PDB entry 3BH3 | X-ray diffraction, 2.10 A resolution | chains A and B of the 4 polymer chains in the assembly

== Chain A (and B) ==
Molecule: Acetoacetate decarboxylase
Source organism: Chromobacterium violaceum ATCC 12472
Notes: EC 4.1.1.4; chain B of this document is another copy of the same molecule, construct and numbering; everything in this record applies to it too
UniProtKB: Q7NSA6 (ADC_CHRVO); numbering as in UniProt (aligned over 1-246)
Amino-acid sequence (246 residues; numbered 1 to 246; the number before each row is that of its first residue):
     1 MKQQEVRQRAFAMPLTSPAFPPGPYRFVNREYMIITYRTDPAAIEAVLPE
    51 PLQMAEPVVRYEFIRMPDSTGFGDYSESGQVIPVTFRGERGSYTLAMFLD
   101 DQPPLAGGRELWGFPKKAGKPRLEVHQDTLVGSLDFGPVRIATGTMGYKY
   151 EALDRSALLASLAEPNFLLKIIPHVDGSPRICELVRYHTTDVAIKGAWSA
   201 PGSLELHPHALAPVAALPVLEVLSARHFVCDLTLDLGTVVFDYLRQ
Disordered / not traced: 245-246
Glycans and other covalent adducts: pentan-2-one (PNH) linked to Lys116
Ligand contacts: pentan-2-one (PNH): Phe27, Arg30, Met66, Phe72, Tyr75, Met97, Leu99, Pro104, Gly108, Phe114, Leu234

== Interface between chain A and chain B ==
Pairs across the interface (115; chain A residue first):
  Met1(A) - Glu45(B)
  Met1(A) - Leu48(B)
  Met1(A) - Pro49(B)  hydrophobic
  Met1(A) - Glu50(B)  hydrogen bond (backbone-backbone)
  Lys2(A) - Glu50(B)
  Gln3(A) - Glu50(B)
  Gln3(A) - Pro51(B)
  Gln3(A) - Phe241(B)
  Gln3(A) - Tyr243(B)
  Val6(A) - Pro49(B)  hydrophobic
  Val6(A) - Tyr243(B)  hydrophobic
  Arg7(A) - Tyr243(B)  hydrogen bond (side chain-backbone)
  Ala10(A) - Pro179(B)
  Ala10(A) - Cys182(B)  hydrophobic
  Phe11(A) - Ile171(B)
  Phe11(A) - Pro173(B)
  Phe11(A) - Gly177(B)
  Met13(A) - Arg109(B)  hydrogen bond (backbone-side chain)
  Met13(A) - Gly113(B)
  Met13(A) - Phe114(B)
  Met13(A) - Leu169(B)
  Met13(A) - Lys170(B)
  Met13(A) - Ile171(B)
  Pro14(A) - Leu95(B)
  Pro14(A) - Pro115(B)
  Pro14(A) - Lys117(B)
  Leu15(A) - Leu169(B)  hydrophobic
  Leu15(A) - Ile171(B)  hydrophobic
  Ser17(A) - Lys117(B)  hydrogen bond (backbone-side chain)
  Ser17(A) - Pro213(B)
  Ala19(A) - Arg109(B)
  Ala19(A) - Lys117(B)
  Glu45(A) - Met1(B)
  Ala46(A) - Met1(B)
  Val47(A) - Met1(B)
  Val47(A) - Thr16(B)
  Leu48(A) - Met1(B)
  Pro49(A) - Met1(B)
  Pro49(A) - Val6(B)  hydrophobic
  Glu50(A) - Met1(B)  hydrogen bond (backbone-backbone)
  Glu50(A) - Lys2(B)
  Glu50(A) - Gln3(B)
  Leu95(A) - Pro14(B)
  Leu95(A) - Thr16(B)
  Gln102(A) - Gln102(B)
  Gln102(A) - Leu105(B)
  Gln102(A) - Ala118(B)
  Leu105(A) - Gln102(B)
  Arg109(A) - Met13(B)  hydrogen bond (side chain-backbone)
  Arg109(A) - Ala19(B)
  Arg109(A) - Phe20(B)
  Arg109(A) - Glu110(B)  salt bridge
  Glu110(A) - Arg109(B)  salt bridge
  Glu110(A) - Ile172(B)
  Glu110(A) - Pro173(B)
  Leu111(A) - Pro173(B)  hydrophobic
  Leu111(A) - His174(B)
  Leu111(A) - Val175(B)
  Leu111(A) - Gly177(B)
  Gly113(A) - Met13(B)
  Pro115(A) - Pro14(B)  hydrophobic
  Lys117(A) - Pro14(B)
  Lys117(A) - Ser17(B)  hydrogen bond (side chain-backbone)
  Lys117(A) - Ala19(B)
  Ala118(A) - Gln102(B)
  Leu169(A) - Met13(B)
  Leu169(A) - Leu15(B)  hydrophobic
  Lys170(A) - Met13(B)
  Lys170(A) - Pro173(B)  hydrogen bond (side chain-backbone)
  Lys170(A) - His174(B)
  Lys170(A) - Val175(B)
  Ile171(A) - Ala10(B)  hydrophobic
  Ile171(A) - Phe11(B)
  Ile171(A) - Ala12(B)
  Ile171(A) - Met13(B)
  Ile171(A) - Leu15(B)  hydrophobic
  Ile172(A) - Met13(B)  hydrophobic
  Ile172(A) - Glu110(B)
  Pro173(A) - Phe11(B)
  Pro173(A) - Glu110(B)
  Pro173(A) - Leu111(B)  hydrophobic
  Pro173(A) - Lys170(B)  hydrogen bond (backbone-side chain)
  His174(A) - Leu111(B)
  His174(A) - Lys170(B)
  His174(A) - Glu183(B)
  His174(A) - Val239(B)
  Val175(A) - Leu111(B)
  Val175(A) - Lys170(B)
  Val175(A) - Glu183(B)
  Val175(A) - Val185(B)  hydrophobic
  Val175(A) - Leu236(B)
  Val175(A) - Gly237(B)
  Val175(A) - Val239(B)  hydrophobic
  Asp176(A) - Leu236(B)
  Gly177(A) - Phe11(B)
  Pro179(A) - Ala10(B)
  Arg180(A) - Arg180(B)
  Arg180(A) - Ile181(B)
  Arg180(A) - Glu183(B)  salt bridge
  Ile181(A) - Arg180(B)
  Cys182(A) - Val6(B)  hydrophobic
  Cys182(A) - Ala10(B)  hydrophobic
  Glu183(A) - Arg180(B)  salt bridge
  Val185(A) - Val175(B)  hydrophobic
  Leu211(A) - Ser17(B)
  Pro213(A) - Ser17(B)
  Leu236(A) - Val175(B)
  Leu236(A) - Asp176(B)
  Gly237(A) - Val175(B)
  Val239(A) - His174(B)
  Val239(A) - Val175(B)  hydrophobic
  Phe241(A) - Gln3(B)
  Tyr243(A) - Gln3(B)
  Tyr243(A) - Val6(B)  hydrophobic
  Tyr243(A) - Arg7(B)
Other interface residues (no listed pair), chain A (61 interface residues in all): Ala12, Thr16, Pro18, Phe20, Pro51, Ala106, Trp112, Phe114, Thr238, Asp242, Leu244
Other interface residues (no listed pair), chain B (62 interface residues in all): Pro18, Ala46, Val47, Ala106, Trp112, Lys116, Leu211, Thr238, Asp242, Leu244

== In short ==
61 residues of chain A and 62 residues of chain B are in contact, with 9 hydrogen bonds and 4 salt bridges.
Polar contacts include Arg109(A)-Glu110(B), Arg180(A)-Glu183(B) and Arg7(A)-Tyr243(B). Pentan-2-one is
covalently linked to Lys116(A).
Both chains are Acetoacetate decarboxylase (Chromobacterium violaceum ATCC 12472). Entry 3BH3 (Crystal
structure of acetoacetate decarboxylase from Chromobacterium violaceum in complex with acetyl acetone Schiff
base intermediate) was determined by X-ray diffraction, deposited together with 3BGT and 3BH2.
